Entry 7FID (electron microscopy, 2.44 A resolution); this record covers chains D and E of the 7 polymer chains in the assembly.

== Chain D (and E) ==
Name: Lon protease
From: Meiothermus taiwanensis
Notes: EC 3.4.21.53; chain E of this document is another copy of the same molecule, construct and numbering; everything in this record applies to it too
UniProt: A0A059VAZ3 (A0A059VAZ3_9DEIN); residue numbers follow UniProt; this construct covers 1-793
Sequence (806 residues; row label = number of the first residue in the row):
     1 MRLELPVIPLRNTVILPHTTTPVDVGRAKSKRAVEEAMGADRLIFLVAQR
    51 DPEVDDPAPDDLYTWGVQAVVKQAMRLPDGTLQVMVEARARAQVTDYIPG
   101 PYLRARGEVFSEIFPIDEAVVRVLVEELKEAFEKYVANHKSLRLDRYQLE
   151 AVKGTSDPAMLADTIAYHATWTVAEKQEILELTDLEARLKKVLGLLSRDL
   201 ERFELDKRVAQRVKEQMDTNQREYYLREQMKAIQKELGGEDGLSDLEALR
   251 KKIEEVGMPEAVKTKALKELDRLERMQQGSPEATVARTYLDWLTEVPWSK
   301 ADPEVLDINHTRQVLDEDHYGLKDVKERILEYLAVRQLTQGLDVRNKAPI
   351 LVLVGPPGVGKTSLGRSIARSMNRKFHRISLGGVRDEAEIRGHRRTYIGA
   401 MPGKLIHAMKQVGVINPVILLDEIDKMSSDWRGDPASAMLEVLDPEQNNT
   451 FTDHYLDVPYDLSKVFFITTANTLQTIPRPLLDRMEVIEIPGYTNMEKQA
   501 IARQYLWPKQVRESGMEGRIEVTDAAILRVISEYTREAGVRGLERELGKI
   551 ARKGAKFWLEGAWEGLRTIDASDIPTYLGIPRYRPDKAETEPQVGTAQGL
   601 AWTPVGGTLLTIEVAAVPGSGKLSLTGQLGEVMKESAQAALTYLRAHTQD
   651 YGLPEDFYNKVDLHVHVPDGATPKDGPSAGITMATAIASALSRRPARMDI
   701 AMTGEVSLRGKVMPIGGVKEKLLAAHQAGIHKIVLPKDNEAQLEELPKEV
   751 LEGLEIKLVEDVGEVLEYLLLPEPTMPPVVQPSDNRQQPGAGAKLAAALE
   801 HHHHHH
Not modelled in the structure: 1, 781-806
Sequence notes: expression tag (794-806)
Ligand contacts:
  - ADP (adenosine-5'-diphosphate): Asp318, His319, Tyr320, Pro356, Pro357, Gly358, Val359, Gly360, Lys361, Thr362, Ser363, Tyr493, Ile501, Tyr505, Leu506, Lys509, Val540, Arg541, Glu544
  - ATP-gamma-S (AGS; phosphothiophosphoric acid-adenylate ester): Glu446, Pro480, Arg484
What the authors report for this chain:
  - catalytic residues: Ser678 (citing earlier work)

== How chain D and chain E interact ==
Residue-residue contacts - 55 pairs, chain D then chain E:
  Arg222(D) with Glu236(E), salt bridge
  Glu223(D) with Leu237(E)
  Leu226(D) with Ile233(E), hydrophobic; Leu237(E), hydrophobic
  Gln229(D) with Ile233(E)
  Ile233(D) with Leu226(E), hydrophobic
  Gln234(D) with Glu274(E), hydrogen bond (side chain-backbone); Arg275(E)
  Leu237(D) with Glu274(E)
  Glu240(D) with Arg272(E), salt bridge
  Thr284(D) with Thr396(E)
  Ser380(D) with Pro480(E)
  Gly383(D) with Asp434(E)
  Arg385(D) with Asp430(E), salt bridge
  Glu389(D) with Arg432(E)
  Met401(D) with Glu387(E)
  Glu513(D) with Thr339(E); Asn346(E)
  Gly515(D) with Thr339(E)
  Arg541(D) with Asp483(E), salt bridge
  Arg552(D) with Val335(E); Glu486(E), salt bridge
  Ala555(D) with Leu338(E), hydrophobic
  Lys556(D) with Glu327(E), salt bridge; Glu331(E)
  Leu559(D) with Ile308(E), hydrophobic; Ala334(E), hydrophobic; Gln337(E)
  Glu560(D) with Arg312(E), salt bridge
  Ile580(D) with Ala741(E)
  Arg584(D) with Pro714(E); Asp738(E), hydrogen bond (side chain-backbone)
  Glu589(D) with Arg709(E), salt bridge
  Gln593(D) with Arg709(E)
  Thr596(D) with Arg709(E)
  Glu613(D) with Ser707(E); Leu708(E), hydrogen bond (side chain-backbone); Arg709(E), salt bridge
  Ala615(D) with Thr642(E); Leu708(E)
  Val617(D) with Arg645(E)
  Pro618(D) with Arg645(E), hydrogen bond (backbone-side chain); Tyr658(E)
  Gly619(D) with Tyr658(E)
  Thr626(D) with Glu635(E); Gln638(E)
  Gly627(D) with Glu635(E), hydrogen bond (backbone-side chain)
  Gln628(D) with Val632(E); Glu635(E)
  Asp662(D) with Arg645(E), salt bridge
  His664(D) with Gln638(E); Thr642(E), hydrogen bond; Leu708(E)
  His666(D) with Leu708(E)
  Gly670(D) with Val632(E)
Also at the interface, not in a pair above, chain D (51 interface residues in all): Met230, Ile398, Gly399, Arg512, Ser514, Met516, Lys549, Lys553, Thr611, Val614, Pro668, Asp669
Also at the interface, not in a pair above, chain E (49 interface residues in all): Arg328, Leu330, Arg345, Tyr397, Gly433, Glu631, Ala639, Ala646, Glu705, Met713, Gln742, Glu744

== Overview ==
The interface between chain D and chain E involves 51 residues on one side and 49 on the other, with 6
hydrogen bonds and 10 salt bridges. Among the polar pairs are Arg222(D)-Glu236(E), Glu240(D)-Arg272(E) and
Arg385(D)-Asp430(E). Chain D binds ATP-gamma-S and ADP. From the paper: the catalytic residue Ser678(D).
Chain D and chain E are both Lon protease (Meiothermus taiwanensis); the structure, Processive cleavage of
substrate at individual proteolytic active sites of the Lon proteasecomplex (conformation 1), was determined
by electron microscopy (same publication as 7EV4, 7EV6, 7FIE and 7FIZ).
